6WNS - chain A; structure by X-ray diffraction, 1.93 A resolution.

== Chain A ==
Molecule: Acyl-homoserine-lactone synthase
Organism: Mesorhizobium sp. ORS 3359
Notes: EC 2.3.1.184
Reference sequence: A0A090F1W4 (A0A090F1W4_9RHIZ); residues 2-205 here correspond to UniProt positions 1-204 (UniProt number = residue number - 1)
Sequence (204 residues; each row starts with the number of its first residue):
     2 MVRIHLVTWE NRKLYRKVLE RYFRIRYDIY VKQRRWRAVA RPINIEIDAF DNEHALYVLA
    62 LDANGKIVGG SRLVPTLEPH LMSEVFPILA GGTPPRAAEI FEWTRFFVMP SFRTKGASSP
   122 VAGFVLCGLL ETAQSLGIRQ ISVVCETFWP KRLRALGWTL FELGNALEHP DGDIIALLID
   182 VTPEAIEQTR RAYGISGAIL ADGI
Disordered / not traced: 2-3, 64-65, 113-116, 205
What the authors report for this chain:
  - specificity-determining residues: W104, C146, L154
  - mutagenesis - L154A: increased catalytic activity on C8-HSL
  - mutagenesis - L154F: increased catalytic activity on C4-HSL

== Overview ==
The paper reports that L154A increases catalytic activity on C8-HSL; specificity determinants W104, C146 and
L154.
Chain A is Acyl-homoserine-lactone synthase (Mesorhizobium sp. ORS 3359); the structure, The structure of a
CoA-dependent acyl-homoserine lactone synthase, MesI, was determined by X-ray diffraction together with 6WN0
from the same study.
